Entry 1AK9 (X-ray diffraction, 1.80 A resolution); this record covers chain A.

[Chain A]
Molecule: Subtilisin 8321
Organism: Bacillus amyloliquefaciens
Notes: EC 3.4.21.62
UniProtKB: P00782 (SUBT_BACAM); residues 1-275 here correspond to UniProt positions 108-382 (UniProt number = residue number + 107)
Chain sequence (275 residues; row label = number of the first residue in the row):
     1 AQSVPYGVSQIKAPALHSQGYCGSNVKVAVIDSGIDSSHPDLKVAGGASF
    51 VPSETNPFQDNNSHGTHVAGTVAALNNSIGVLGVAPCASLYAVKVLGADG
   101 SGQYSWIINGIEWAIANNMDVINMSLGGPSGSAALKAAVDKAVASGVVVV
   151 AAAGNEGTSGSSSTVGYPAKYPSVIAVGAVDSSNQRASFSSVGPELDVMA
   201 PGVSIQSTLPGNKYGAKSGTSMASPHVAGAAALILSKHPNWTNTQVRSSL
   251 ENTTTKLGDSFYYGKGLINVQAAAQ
Disulfides: C22-C87
Differences from the reference sequence: engineered mutation C22 (Thr129 in P00782), F50 (Met157 in P00782), C87 (Ser194 in P00782), A169 (Gly276 in P00782), K217 (Tyr324 in P00782), S218 (Asn325 in P00782)
Bound ions: Ca2+ site 1: Q2, D41, L75, N77, I79, V81; Na+: A169, Y171, V174 (together with Ca2+); Ca2+ site 2: E195, D197

[In short]
The Ca2+ site 1 is built by Q2, D41, L75, N77, I79 and V81. The Na+ site is built by A169, Y171 and V174.
Chain A is Subtilisin 8321 (Bacillus amyloliquefaciens); the structure, Subtilisin mutant 8321, was determined
by X-ray diffraction, deposited together with 1A2Q, 1AU9 and 1S01.
